5WM1 - chains P and A of the 3 polymer chains in the assembly; structure by X-ray diffraction, 1.85 A resolution.

# Chain P
Molecule: 12-nt DNA strand
Sequence (12 nucleotides; row label = number of the first residue in the row):
     1 GGGGTGTGGTAX
Modified residues: DDG (2',3'-dideoxy-guanosine-5'-monophosphate) at position 12
Ion coordination: Mg2+: DA11 (shared with Asp548(A), Leu550(A), Val553(A) of chain A)

# Chain A
Molecule: DNA repair protein REV1
From: Saccharomyces cerevisiae (strain ATCC 204508 / S288c)
Notes: EC 2.7.7.-
UniProt: P12689 (REV1_YEAST); numbering as in UniProt (aligned over 305-738)
Amino-acid sequence (434 residues; each row starts with the number of its first residue):
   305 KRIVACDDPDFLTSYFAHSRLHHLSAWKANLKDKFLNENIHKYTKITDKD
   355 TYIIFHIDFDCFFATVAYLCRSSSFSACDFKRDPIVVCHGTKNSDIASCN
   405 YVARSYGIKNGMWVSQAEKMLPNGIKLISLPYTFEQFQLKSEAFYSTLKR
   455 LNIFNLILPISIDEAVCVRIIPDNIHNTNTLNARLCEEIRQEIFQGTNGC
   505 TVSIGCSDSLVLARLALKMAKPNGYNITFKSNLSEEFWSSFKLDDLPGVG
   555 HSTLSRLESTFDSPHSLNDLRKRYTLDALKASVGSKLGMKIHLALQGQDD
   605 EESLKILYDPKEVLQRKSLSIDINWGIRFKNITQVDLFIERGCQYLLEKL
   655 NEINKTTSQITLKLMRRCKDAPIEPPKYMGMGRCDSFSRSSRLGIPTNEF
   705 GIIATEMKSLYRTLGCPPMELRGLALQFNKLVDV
Not modelled in the structure: 305
Ion coordination: Mg2+ site 1: Asp362, Phe363, Asp467 (together with 2'-deoxycytidine-5'-triphosphate); Mg2+ site 2: Asp362 (together with 2'-deoxycytidine-5'-triphosphate); Mg2+ site 3: Asp467, Glu468 (together with 2'-deoxycytidine-5'-triphosphate); Mg2+ site 4: Asp548, Leu550, Val553 (shared with DA11(P) of chain P)
Small-molecule neighbours:
  - BAP (1,2,3-trihydroxy-1,2,3,4-tetrahydrobenzo[a]pyrene): His555, Met669, Met685
  - 2'-deoxycytidine-5'-triphosphate (DCP): Arg324, Leu325, Leu328, Asp362, Phe363, Asp364, Cys365, Phe366, Phe367, Ala401, Ser402, Tyr405, Arg408, Asn414, Asp467, Glu468, Lys525
What the authors report for this chain:
  - catalytic residues: Asp362, Asp467, Glu468
  - Mg2+ coordination: Asp362, Phe363, Asp467, Glu468
  - binding site for 2'-deoxycytidine-5'-triphosphate: Arg324
  - binding site for the 17-nt DNA strand: Leu325, Met685, Gly686
  - binding site for the 12-nt DNA strand (chain P): Leu328

# Interface between chain P and chain A
Residue-residue contacts (29; chain P residue first):
  DT5(P) with Gln663(A), phosphate contact; Ser694(A), sugar contact; Arg696(A), salt bridge to the phosphate
  DG6(P) with Ser692(A), sugar contact; Arg693(A), phosphate contact; Ser694(A), hydrogen bond to the phosphate
  DT7(P) with Phe691(A), phosphate contact; Ser692(A), hydrogen bond to the phosphate; Arg693(A), salt bridge to the phosphate
  DG9(P) with Ser556(A), hydrogen bond to the phosphate; Thr557(A), phosphate contact
  DT10(P) with Gly552(A), hydrogen bond to the phosphate; Val553(A), phosphate contact; Gly554(A), hydrogen bond to the phosphate; His555(A), salt bridge to the phosphate; Ser556(A), hydrogen bond to the phosphate; Thr557(A), hydrogen bond to the phosphate
  DA11(P) with Arg518(A), salt bridge to the phosphate; Leu550(A), phosphate contact; Pro551(A), phosphate contact; Gly552(A), hydrogen bond to the phosphate; Val553(A), phosphate contact; Gly554(A), phosphate contact
  DDG_12(P) with Leu328(A), base contact; Ser329(A), base contact; Ile464(A), phosphate contact; Ser465(A), sugar contact; Glu468(A), sugar contact; Arg518(A), salt bridge to the phosphate
Other interface residues (no listed pair), chain P (8 interface residues in all): DG8
Other interface residues (no listed pair), chain A (23 interface residues in all): Leu325, Asp467, Ser690

# Summary
8 residues of chain P and 23 residues of chain A are in contact; the contacts include 8 hydrogen bonds and 5
salt bridges. Among the polar pairs are DG6(P)-Ser694(A), DT7(P)-Ser692(A) and DG9(P)-Ser556(A). From the
paper: catalytic residues Asp362(A), Asp467(A) and Glu468(A); a binding site for the 17-nt DNA strand at
Leu325(A), Met685(A) and Gly686(A).
Chain P is a 12-nt DNA strand and chain A is DNA repair protein REV1 (Saccharomyces cerevisiae (strain ATCC
204508 / S288c)); the structure, Structure of the 10S (+)-trans-BP-dG modified Rev1 ternary complex, was
determined by X-ray diffraction together with 5WM8 and 5WMB from the same study.
